8QVC - chains A and B; structure by X-ray diffraction, 1.80 A resolution.

[Chain A]
Protein: Xylose isomerase-like TIM barrel domain-containing protein
Source organism: Deinococcus aerius
UniProtKB: A0A2I9DAN1 (A0A2I9DAN1_9DEIO); numbering as in UniProt (aligned over 1-333)
Chain sequence (347 residues; numbered 1 to 347; the number before each row is that of its first residue):
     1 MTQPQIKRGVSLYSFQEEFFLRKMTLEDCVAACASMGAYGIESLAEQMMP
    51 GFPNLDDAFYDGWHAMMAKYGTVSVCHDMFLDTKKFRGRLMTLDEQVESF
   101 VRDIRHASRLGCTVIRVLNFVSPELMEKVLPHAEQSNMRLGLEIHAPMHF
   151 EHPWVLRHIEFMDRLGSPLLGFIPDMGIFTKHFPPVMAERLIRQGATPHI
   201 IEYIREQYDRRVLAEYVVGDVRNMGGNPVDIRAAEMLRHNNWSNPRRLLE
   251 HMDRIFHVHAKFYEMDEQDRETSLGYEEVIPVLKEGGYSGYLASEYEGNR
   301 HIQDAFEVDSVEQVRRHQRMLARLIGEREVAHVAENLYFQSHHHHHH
Disordered / not traced: 1-3, 328-347
Sequence notes: expression tag (334-347)
Ion coordination: Cd2+ site 1: D57, D61, H182; Cd2+ site 2: H64, E206 (shared with E90(B) of chain B); Cd2+ site 3 near H132 (its only coordinating residue here); Cd2+ site 4: E143, D175, H259, E295; Cd2+ site 5 near H145 (its only coordinating residue here); Cd2+ site 6: H199 (shared with D125(B) of chain B)

[Chain B]
Protein: DUF6379 domain-containing protein
Source organism: Deinococcus aerius
UniProtKB: A0A2I9E2I0 (A0A2I9E2I0_9DEIO); residue numbers follow UniProt; this construct covers 1-125
Chain sequence (125 residues; each row starts with the number of its first residue):
     1 MFDKYIVVEDSLKRVPGGVQFGVRLPYYRGLGLSMVETMDVTVDGERVPE
    51 ENLTVTLGDRTVPFARRDDETDTIWNFGEIATVTARLPHELGPGEHQVGV
   101 NFGLRISYFPVPMVGQDAKTLKLVD
Ion coordination: Cd2+ site 1: E46, H89; Cd2+ site 2: E90 (shared with H64(A), E206(A) of chain A); Cd2+ site 3: D125 (shared with H199(A) of chain A)

[Chain A / chain B interface]
Pairs across the interface - 52 pairs, chain A then chain B:
  Y13(A) - Y28(B)  hydrophobic
  Q16(A) - F2(B)
  Q16(A) - Y28(B)
  Q16(A) - F77(B)
  E17(A) - F2(B)
  E17(A) - Y5(B)
  F19(A) - F77(B)  hydrophobic
  F20(A) - F2(B)  hydrophobic
  F20(A) - Y5(B)  hydrophobic
  F20(A) - R24(B)
  F20(A) - L25(B)
  F20(A) - F77(B)  hydrophobic
  F20(A) - G78(B)
  L21(A) - Y5(B)  hydrophobic
  R22(A) - F77(B)  hydrogen bond (side chain-backbone)
  R22(A) - G78(B)
  R22(A) - E79(B)
  E46(A) - R29(B)  salt bridge
  E46(A) - G30(B)  hydrogen bond (backbone-backbone)
  Q47(A) - Y28(B)  hydrogen bond (side chain-backbone)
  Q47(A) - F77(B)
  P50(A) - N76(B)
  F80(A) - Y28(B)
  F80(A) - R29(B)
  L81(A) - S107(B)
  D82(A) - R29(B)  salt bridge
  D82(A) - M35(B)
  D82(A) - S107(B)
  T83(A) - S107(B)  hydrogen bond (backbone-side chain)
  K84(A) - M35(B)
  K84(A) - R105(B)  hydrogen bond (backbone-side chain)
  K84(A) - I106(B)
  K84(A) - S107(B)  hydrogen bond (backbone-side chain)
  K84(A) - F109(B)  hydrogen bond (side chain-backbone)
  K85(A) - S34(B)  hydrogen bond (backbone-side chain)
  K85(A) - M35(B)
  K85(A) - T71(B)
  K85(A) - D72(B)  salt bridge
  K85(A) - R105(B)  hydrogen bond (backbone-side chain)
  F86(A) - T71(B)
  F86(A) - R105(B)
  R87(A) - E37(B)
  R87(A) - R67(B)
  R87(A) - D68(B)  salt bridge
  R87(A) - R105(B)
  F120(A) - S107(B)
  F120(A) - Y108(B)  hydrophobic
  N299(A) - F2(B)
  R300(A) - M1(B)
  Q303(A) - M1(B)
  Q303(A) - F2(B)  hydrogen bond (side chain-backbone)
  Q303(A) - K4(B)
Also at the interface, not in a pair above, chain A (23 interface residues in all): L118
Also at the interface, not in a pair above, chain B (28 interface residues in all): D3, L31, P110

[Summary]
23 residues of chain A and 28 residues of chain B are in contact, with 10 hydrogen bonds and 4 salt bridges.
Among the polar pairs are E46(A)-R29(B), D82(A)-R29(B) and K85(A)-D72(B). D57(A), D61(A) and H182(A) form the
Cd2+ site 1.
Here chain A is Xylose isomerase-like TIM barrel domain-containing protein and chain B is DUF6379
domain-containing protein, both from Deinococcus aerius. Entry 8QVC (Deinococcus aerius TR0125 C-glucosyl
deglycosidase (CGD), wild type crystal cryoprotected with glycerol) was determined by X-ray diffraction,
deposited together with 8QVD, 8QVE and 8UMC.
